9GS2 - chains C and H of the 8 polymer chains in the assembly; structure by electron microscopy, 3.46 A resolution.

== Chain C ==
Molecule: Mitochondrial chaperone BCS1
Source organism: Saccharomyces cerevisiae
UniProt: P32839 (BCS1_YEAST); residues 1-456 here = UniProt positions 1-456
Amino-acid sequence (480 residues; each row starts with the number of its first residue; numbers below 1 keep their minus sign (Met-23 is residue -23)):
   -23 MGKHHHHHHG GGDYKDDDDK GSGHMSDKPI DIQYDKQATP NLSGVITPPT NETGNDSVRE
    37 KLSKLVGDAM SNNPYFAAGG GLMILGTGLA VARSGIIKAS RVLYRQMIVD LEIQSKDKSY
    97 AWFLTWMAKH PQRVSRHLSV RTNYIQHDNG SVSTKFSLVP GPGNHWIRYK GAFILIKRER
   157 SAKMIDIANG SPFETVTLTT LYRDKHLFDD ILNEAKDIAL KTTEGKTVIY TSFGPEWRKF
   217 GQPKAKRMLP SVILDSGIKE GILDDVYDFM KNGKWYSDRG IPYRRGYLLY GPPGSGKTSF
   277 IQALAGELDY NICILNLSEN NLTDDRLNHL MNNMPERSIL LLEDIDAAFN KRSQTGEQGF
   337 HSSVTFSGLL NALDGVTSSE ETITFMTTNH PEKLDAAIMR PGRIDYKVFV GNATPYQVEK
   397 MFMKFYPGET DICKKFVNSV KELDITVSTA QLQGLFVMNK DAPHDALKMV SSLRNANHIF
Disordered / not traced: -23 to 74
Differences from the reference sequence: initiating methionine (-23); expression tag (-22 to 0)
From the paper describing this entry:
  - mutagenesis - E212A, D300A, R302A: abolished growth in response to respiratory conditions
  - mutagenesis - R214A, D301A: decreased growth in response to respiratory conditions
  - mutagenesis - R69A, R69E: abolished growth

== Chain H ==
Molecule: Cytochrome b-c1 complex subunit Rieske, mitochondrial
Source organism: Saccharomyces cerevisiae
Notes: EC 7.1.1.8
UniProt: P08067 (UCRI_YEAST); numbering as in UniProt (aligned over 92-215)
Amino-acid sequence (124 residues; row label = number of the first residue in the row):
    92 AKVEVNLAAI PLGKNVVVKW QGKPVFIRHR TPHEIQEANS VDMSALKDPQ TDADRVKDPQ
   152 WLIMLGICTH LGCVPIGEAG DFGGWFCPCH GSHYDISGRI RKGPAPLNLE IPAYEFDGDK
   212 VIVG
Disulfides: Cys164-Cys180
Bound ions: 2Fe-2S cluster Fe: Cys159, His161, Cys178, His181
Residues lining bound ligands: 2Fe-2S cluster (FES): Cys159, His161, Leu162, Cys164, Cys178, Cys180, His181, Gly182, Ser183, Pro195
UniProt features mapped onto this chain:
  - binding site ([2Fe-2S] cluster): Cys159, His161, Cys178, His181
  - mutagenesis: Gly157 (G157D: Loss of activity), Cys159 (C159S: Loss of activity), His161 (H161R: Loss of activity), Gly163 (G163D: Partial loss of activity), Cys164 (C164S: Loss of activity), Pro166 (P166L: Partial loss of activity), Cys178 (C178S/Y: Loss of activity), Pro179 (P179L: Partial loss of activity), Cys180 (C180S: Loss of activity), His181 (H181R: Loss of activity), Ser183 (S183L: Loss of activity), His184 (H184R: No loss of activity), 5 further mutagenesis entries in UniProt
From the paper describing this entry:
  - mutagenesis - D139R, D145R, E201R, D210R: unchanged growth in response to non-fermentable carbon source

== Chain C / chain H interface ==
Residue-residue contacts (14; chain C residue first):
  Phe209(C) - Glu201(H)
  Gly210(C) - Thr160(H)
  Pro211(C) - Thr160(H)
  Pro211(C) - His161(H)
  Pro211(C) - Leu162(H)  hydrophobic
  Glu212(C) - Lys114(H)  salt bridge
  Asn297(C) - Lys138(H)
  Asn297(C) - Pro197(H)
  Thr299(C) - His161(H)
  Thr299(C) - Pro195(H)
  Asp301(C) - His161(H)  salt bridge
  Arg302(C) - His161(H)
  Arg302(C) - Pro197(H)
  His305(C) - Leu162(H)
Also at the interface, not in a pair above, chain C (10 interface residues in all): His337
Also at the interface, not in a pair above, chain H (9 interface residues in all): Gly163
From the paper, about this interface:
  - interface residues, chain C: Phe209(C), Glu212(C), Asp300(C), Arg302(C)
  - interface residues, chain H: Glu201(H)

== In short ==
10 residues of chain C face 9 of chain H across their interface, with 2 salt bridges. Polar contacts include
Glu212(C)-Lys114(H) and Asp301(C)-His161(H). From the paper: E212A, D300A and R302A of chain C abolish growth
in response to respiratory conditions; interface residues Phe209(C), Glu212(C) and Glu201(H) among others; 11
substitutions were tested in all.
Chain C is Mitochondrial chaperone BCS1 and chain H is Cytochrome b-c1 complex subunit Rieske, mitochondrial,
both from Saccharomyces cerevisiae; the structure, Structure of the Rieske bound Apo1 state of the heptameric
Bcs1 AAA-ATPase, was determined by electron microscopy, deposited together with 9GSN and 9GU9.
